PDB entry 9MRM | electron microscopy, 4.52 A resolution (low resolution: residue-level contacts below are approximate; hydrogen-bond / salt-bridge calls are withheld) | chains C and H of the 8 polymer chains in the assembly

== Chain C ==
Protein: Isoform Flip of Glutamate receptor 2
Source organism: Rattus norvegicus
UniProt: P19491 (GRIA2_RAT), isoform P19491-2; residues 391-820 here correspond to UniProt positions 412-841 (UniProt number = residue number + 21)
Chain sequence (415 residues; numbered 391 to 820; 15 numbers in that range are skipped by the numbering (no residue carries them; nothing is unmodelled there); the number before each row is that of its first residue):
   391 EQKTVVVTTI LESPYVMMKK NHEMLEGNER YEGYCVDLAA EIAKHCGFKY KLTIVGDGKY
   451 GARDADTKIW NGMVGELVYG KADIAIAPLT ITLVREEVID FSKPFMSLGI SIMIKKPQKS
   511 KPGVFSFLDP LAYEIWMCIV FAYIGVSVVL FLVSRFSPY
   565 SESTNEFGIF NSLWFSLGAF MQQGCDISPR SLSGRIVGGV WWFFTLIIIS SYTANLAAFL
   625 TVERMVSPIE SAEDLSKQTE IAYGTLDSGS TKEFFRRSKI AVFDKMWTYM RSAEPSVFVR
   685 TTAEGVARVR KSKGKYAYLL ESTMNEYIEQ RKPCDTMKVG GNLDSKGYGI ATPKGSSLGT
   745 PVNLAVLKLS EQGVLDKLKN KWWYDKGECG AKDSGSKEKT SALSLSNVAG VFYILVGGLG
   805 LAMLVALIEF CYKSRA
Disulfide bonds: Cys718-Cys773
Sequence notes: conflict Gln392 (Asn413 in P19491)
Residues lining bound ligands: glutamic acid (GLU): Tyr450, Thr480, Arg485, Gly653, Ser654, Thr655, Leu703, Leu704, Glu705, Met708

== Chain H ==
Protein: TARPgamma2
Source organism: Mus musculus
Chain sequence (172 residues; numbered 5 to 209; 33 numbers in that range are skipped by the numbering (no residue carries them; nothing is unmodelled there); the number before each row is that of its first residue):
     5 RGVQMLLTTV GAFAAFSLMT IAVGTDYWLY SRGVCK
    55 EVMTHSGLWR TCCLEGNFKG LCKQIDHF
    93 AEYFLRAVRA SSIFPILSVI LLFMGGLCIA ASEFYKTRHN IILSAGIFFV SAGLSNIIGI
   153 IVYISANAG
   171 NSYSYGWSFY FGALSFIIAE MVGVLAVHMF IDRHKQLTG
Disulfide bonds: Cys39-Cys67, Cys66-Cys76

== Chain C / chain H interface ==
Residue-residue contacts (11; chain C residue first):
  Glu524(C) - Tyr173(H)
  Glu524(C) - Tyr175(H)
  Met527(C) - Phe179(H)
  Phe531(C) - Ala183(H)
  Phe531(C) - Phe186(H)
  Val538(C) - Val142(H)
  Val538(C) - Glu190(H)
  Phe541(C) - Val197(H)
  Arg545(C) - Ile201(H)
  Glu566(C) - Lys205(H)
  Ile573(C) - Val194(H)
Other interface residues (no listed pair), chain C (13 interface residues in all): Ile534, Gly535, Val539, Leu542, Ser547
Other interface residues (no listed pair), chain H (15 interface residues in all): Gly138, Ile149, Ile156, His204

== In short ==
Chain C and chain H form an interface of 13 and 15 residues respectively. Bound to chain C: glutamic acid.
Chain C is Isoform Flip of Glutamate receptor 2 (Rattus norvegicus) and chain H is TARPgamma2 (Mus musculus);
the structure, Desensitized state 2 of the GluA2-gamma2 complex prepared at 37 degrees C, was determined by
electron microscopy, deposited together with 9DHP, 9DHQ, 9DHR, 9DHS, 9DHT, 9MRK, 9MRL and 9MRN.
